Entry 7MF3 (electron microscopy, 3.40 A resolution); this record covers chains A and C of the 8 polymer chains in the assembly.

# Chain A
Molecule: Myosin-11
From: Gallus gallus
UniProt: P10587 (MYH11_CHICK); residues 2-1979 here = UniProt positions 2-1979
Amino-acid sequence (1978 residues; numbered 2 to 1979; the number before each row is that of its first residue):
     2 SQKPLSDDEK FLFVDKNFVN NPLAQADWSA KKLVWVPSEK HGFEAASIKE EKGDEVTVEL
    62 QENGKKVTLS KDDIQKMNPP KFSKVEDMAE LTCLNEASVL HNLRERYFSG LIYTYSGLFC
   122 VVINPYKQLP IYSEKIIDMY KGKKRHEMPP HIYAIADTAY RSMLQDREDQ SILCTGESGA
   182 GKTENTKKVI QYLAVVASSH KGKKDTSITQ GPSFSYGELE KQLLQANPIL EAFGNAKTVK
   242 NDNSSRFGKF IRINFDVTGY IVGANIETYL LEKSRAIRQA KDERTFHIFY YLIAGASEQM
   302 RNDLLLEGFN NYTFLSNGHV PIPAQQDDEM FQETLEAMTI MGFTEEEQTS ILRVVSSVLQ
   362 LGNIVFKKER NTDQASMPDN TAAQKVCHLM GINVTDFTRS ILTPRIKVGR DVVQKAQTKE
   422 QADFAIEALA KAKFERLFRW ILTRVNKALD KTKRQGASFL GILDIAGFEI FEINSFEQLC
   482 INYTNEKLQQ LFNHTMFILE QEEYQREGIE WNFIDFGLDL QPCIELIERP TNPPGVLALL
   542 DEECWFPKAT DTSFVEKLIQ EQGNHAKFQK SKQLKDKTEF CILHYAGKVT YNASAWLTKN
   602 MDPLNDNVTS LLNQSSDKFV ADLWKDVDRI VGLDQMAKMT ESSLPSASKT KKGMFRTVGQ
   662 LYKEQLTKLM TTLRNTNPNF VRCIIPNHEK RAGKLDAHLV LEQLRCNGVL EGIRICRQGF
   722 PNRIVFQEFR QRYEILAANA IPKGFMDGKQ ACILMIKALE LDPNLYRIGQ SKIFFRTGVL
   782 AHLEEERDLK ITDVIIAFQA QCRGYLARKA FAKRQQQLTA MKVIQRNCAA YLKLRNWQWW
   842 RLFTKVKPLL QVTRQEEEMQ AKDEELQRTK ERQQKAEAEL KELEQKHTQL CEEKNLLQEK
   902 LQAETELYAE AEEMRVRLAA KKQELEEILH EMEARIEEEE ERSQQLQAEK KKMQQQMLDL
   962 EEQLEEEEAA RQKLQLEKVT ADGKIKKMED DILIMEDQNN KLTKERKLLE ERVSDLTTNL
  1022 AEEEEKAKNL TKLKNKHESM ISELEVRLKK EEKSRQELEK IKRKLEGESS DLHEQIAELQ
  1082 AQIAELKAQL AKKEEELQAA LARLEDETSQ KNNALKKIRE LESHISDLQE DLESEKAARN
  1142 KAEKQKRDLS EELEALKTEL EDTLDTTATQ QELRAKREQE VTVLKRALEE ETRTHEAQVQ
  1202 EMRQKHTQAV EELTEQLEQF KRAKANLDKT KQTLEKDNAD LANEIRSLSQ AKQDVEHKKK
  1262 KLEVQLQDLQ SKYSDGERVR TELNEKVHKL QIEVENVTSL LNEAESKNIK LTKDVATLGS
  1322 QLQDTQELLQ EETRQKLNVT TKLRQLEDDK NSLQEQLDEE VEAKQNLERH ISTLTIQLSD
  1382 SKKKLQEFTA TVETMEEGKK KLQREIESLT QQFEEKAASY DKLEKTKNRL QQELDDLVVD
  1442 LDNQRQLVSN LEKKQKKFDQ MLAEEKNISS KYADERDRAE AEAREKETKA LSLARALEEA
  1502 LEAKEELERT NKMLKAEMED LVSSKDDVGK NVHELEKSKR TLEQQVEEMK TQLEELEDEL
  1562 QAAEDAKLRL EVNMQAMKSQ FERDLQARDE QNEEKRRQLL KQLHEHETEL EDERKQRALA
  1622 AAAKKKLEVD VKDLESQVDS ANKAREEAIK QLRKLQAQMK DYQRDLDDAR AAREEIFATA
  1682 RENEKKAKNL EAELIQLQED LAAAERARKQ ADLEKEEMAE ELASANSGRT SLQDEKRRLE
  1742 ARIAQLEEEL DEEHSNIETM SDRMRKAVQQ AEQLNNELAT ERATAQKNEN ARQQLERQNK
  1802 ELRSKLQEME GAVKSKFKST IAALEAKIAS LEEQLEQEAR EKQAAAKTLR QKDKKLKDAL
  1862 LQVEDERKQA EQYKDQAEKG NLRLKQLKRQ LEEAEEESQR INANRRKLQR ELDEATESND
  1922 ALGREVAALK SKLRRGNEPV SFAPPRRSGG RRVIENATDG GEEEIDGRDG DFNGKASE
Unresolved in the structure: 2-28, 201-217, 637-650, 950-1979
Ion coordination: Mg2+: Thr184, Ser246 (together with ADP)
Ligand contacts: ADP (adenosine-5'-diphosphate): Asn125, Pro126, Tyr127, Lys128, Gln129, Tyr133, Glu178, Gly180, Ala181, Gly182, Lys183, Thr184, Glu185, Asn242, Asn244, Ser246
Curated features (UniProtKB/Swiss-Prot):
  - region (Actin-binding): Leu667 to His689, Arg768 to Ala782
  - binding site (ATP): Gly177 to Thr184
  - modified residue: Ser2 (Blocked amino end (Ser)), Lys128 (N6,N6,N6-trimethyllysine)
From the paper describing this entry:
  - conformationally variable residues (side-chain flip): Arg247
  - binding site for phosphate ion: Ser179, Ser245

# Chain C
Molecule: Myosin light polypeptide 6
From: Gallus gallus
UniProt: P02607 (MYL6_CHICK); residues 1-150 here correspond to UniProt positions 2-151 (UniProt number = residue number + 1)
Amino-acid sequence (150 residues; row label = number of the first residue in the row):
     1 CDFSEEQTAE FKEAFQLFDR TGDGKILYSQ CGDVMRALGQ NPTNAEVMKV LGNPKSDEMN
    61 LKTLKFEQFL PMMQTIAKNK DQGCFEDYVE GLRVFDKEGN GTVMGAEIRH VLVTLGEKMT
   121 EEEVEQLVAG HEDSNGCINY EELVRMVLSG
Unresolved in the structure: 1
Curated features (UniProtKB/Swiss-Prot):
  - modified residue: Cys1 (N-acetylcysteine)

# Interface between chain A and chain C
Pairs across the interface - 46 pairs, chain A then chain C:
  Arg162(A) with His110(C)
  Leu165(A) with His110(C)
  Thr259(A) with Arg109(C), hydrogen bond (backbone-side chain)
  Tyr261(A) with Arg109(C)
  Gln732(A) with Lys97(C), hydrogen bond (side chain-backbone)
  Ile736(A) with Val94(C), hydrophobic
  Val795(A) with Asp87(C)
  Ile796(A) with Leu115(C), hydrophobic
  Ile797(A) with Asn44(C); Leu115(C), hydrophobic; Glu117(C)
  Ala798(A) with Tyr88(C)
  Phe799(A) with Tyr88(C); Leu143(C), hydrophobic; Val144(C), hydrophobic
  Gln800(A) with Leu115(C); Glu117(C); Lys118(C)
  Ala801(A) with Asn41(C)
  Gln802(A) with Asn41(C), hydrogen bond; Tyr88(C); Val147(C)
  Cys803(A) with Val147(C)
  Arg804(A) with Arg36(C), hydrogen bond (backbone-side chain); Met119(C), hydrogen bond
  Gly805(A) with Arg36(C); Asn41(C)
  Tyr806(A) with Val147(C), hydrophobic
  Leu807(A) with Glu123(C)
  Ala808(A) with Asp33(C); Arg36(C); Ala37(C)
  Arg809(A) with Arg36(C); Ala37(C), hydrogen bond (side chain-backbone); Gly39(C); Gln40(C); Asn41(C); Gly150(C), hydrogen bond (side chain-backbone)
  Phe812(A) with Leu17(C), hydrophobic; Phe18(C), hydrophobic; Leu38(C), hydrophobic
  Arg815(A) with Leu17(C); Phe18(C)
  Gln816(A) with Leu17(C)
  Leu819(A) with Leu17(C), hydrophobic
  Lys823(A) with Arg20(C)
Also at the interface, not in a pair above, chain A (28 interface residues in all): Arg168, Lys810
Also at the interface, not in a pair above, chain C (32 interface residues in all): Gly91, Leu92, Glu98, Val103, Gln126, Met146

# Summary
The interface between chain A and chain C involves 28 residues on one side and 32 on the other, with 7
hydrogen bonds. Polar contacts include Thr259(A)-Arg109(C), Gln732(A)-Lys97(C) and Gln802(A)-Asn41(C). Chain A
binds ADP. From the paper: a binding site for phosphate ion at Ser179(A) and Ser245(A); conformational
variability at Arg247(A).
Chain A is Myosin-11 and chain C is Myosin light polypeptide 6, both from Gallus gallus; the structure,
Structure of the autoinhibited state of smooth muscle myosin-2, was determined by electron microscopy.
